PDB entry 6B8M | X-ray diffraction, 2.30 A resolution | chains A and B

[Chain A]
Name: Potassium voltage-gated channel subfamily KQT member 4
Organism: Homo sapiens
UniProt: P56696 (KCNQ4_HUMAN); residue numbers follow UniProt; this construct covers 325-367, 524-557
Chain sequence (82 residues; numbered 322 to 557; 154 numbers in that range are skipped by the numbering (no residue carries them; nothing is unmodelled there); the number before each row is that of its first residue):
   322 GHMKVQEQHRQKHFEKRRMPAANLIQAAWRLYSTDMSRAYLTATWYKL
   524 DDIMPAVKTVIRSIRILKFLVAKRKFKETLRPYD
Not modelled in the structure: 554-557
Sequence notes: expression tag (322-324); linker (368-369)
UniProt features mapped onto this chain:
  - region (Interaction with CALM): Ala342 to Arg351, Arg535 to Phe549
  - binding site (a 1,2-diacyl-sn-glycero-3-phospho-(1D-myo-inositol-4,5-bisphosphate)): His330, Lys333
Reported in the primary citation:
  - mutagenesis - I346A: decreased localization
  - mutagenesis - S536A/L540A: unchanged binding to Calmodulin-1 (chain B)
  - mutagenesis - S536A/L540A: unchanged binding to Apo/CaM

[Chain B]
Name: Calmodulin-1
Organism: Homo sapiens
UniProt: P0DP23 (CALM1_HUMAN); residues 0-148 here correspond to UniProt positions 1-149 (UniProt number = residue number + 1)
Chain sequence (149 residues; numbered 0 to 148; the number before each row is that of its first residue; numbering starts at 0):
     0 MADQLTEEQIAEFKEAFSLFDKDGDGTITTKELGTVMRSLGQNPTEAELQ
    50 DMINEVDADGNGTIDFPEFLTMMARKMKDTDSEEEIREAFRVFDKDGNGY
   100 ISAAELRHVMTNLGEKLTDEEVDEMIREADIDGDGQVNYEEFVQMMTAK
Not modelled in the structure: 0-2, 148
Metal / ion sites: Ca2+: Asp20, Asp22, Asp24, Thr26, Glu31
UniProt features mapped onto this chain:
  - binding site (Ca(2+)): Asp20, Asp22, Asp24, Thr26, Glu31, Asp56, Asp58, Asn60, Thr62, Glu67, Asp93, Asp95, Asn97, Tyr99, Glu104, Asp129, Asp131, Asp133, Gln135, Glu140
  - modified residue: Ala1 (N-acetylalanine), Lys21 (N6-acetyllysine), Thr44 (Phosphothreonine), Ser81 (Phosphoserine), Lys94 (N6-acetyllysine), Tyr99 (Phosphotyrosine), Ser101 (Phosphoserine), Thr110 (Phosphothreonine), Lys115 (N6,N6,N6-trimethyllysine), Tyr138 (Phosphotyrosine)
  - cross-link: Lys21 (Glycyl lysine isopeptide (Lys-Gly) (interchain with G-Cter in SUMO2))
Reported in the primary citation:
  - Ca2+ coordination: Asp22, Asp24, Glu31

[How chain A and chain B interact]
Residue-residue contacts (86; chain A residue first):
  Phe335(A) with Val91(B)
  Arg339(A) with Val91(B); Phe92(B)
  Ala342(A) with Ala88(B); Val91(B), hydrophobic; Phe92(B), hydrophobic
  Ala343(A) with Phe92(B); Met109(B); Leu112(B), hydrophobic
  Asn344(A) with Gly113(B); Glu114(B), hydrogen bond (side chain-backbone)
  Leu345(A) with Glu84(B); Ile85(B), hydrophobic; Ala88(B), hydrophobic
  Ile346(A) with Ala88(B), hydrophobic; Phe89(B), hydrophobic; Met109(B), hydrophobic
  Gln347(A) with Met109(B), hydrogen bond (side chain-backbone); Leu112(B), hydrogen bond (side chain-backbone); Gly113(B); Glu114(B), hydrogen bond (side chain-backbone); Lys115(B)
  Ala349(A) with Met76(B); Ile85(B), hydrophobic
  Trp350(A) with Glu120(B); Glu123(B); Met124(B), hydrophobic; Glu127(B); Phe141(B), hydrophobic; Met145(B), hydrophobic
  Arg351(A) with Glu114(B), hydrogen bond (side chain-backbone); Lys115(B), hydrogen bond (side chain-backbone); Leu116(B); Glu120(B), salt bridge
  Leu352(A) with Met76(B), hydrophobic
  Tyr353(A) with Glu127(B), hydrogen bond; Met144(B); Met145(B), hydrophobic
  Asp356(A) with Lys75(B), salt bridge
  Met357(A) with Glu127(B)
  Ser358(A) with Glu123(B), hydrogen bond
  Arg359(A) with Glu123(B), hydrogen bond (backbone-side chain)
  Ala529(A) with Glu14(B); Leu18(B), hydrophobic
  Thr532(A) with Phe12(B); Ala15(B); Met72(B)
  Val533(A) with Ala15(B); Leu18(B), hydrophobic; Phe19(B), hydrophobic; Val35(B), hydrophobic
  Ile534(A) with Leu39(B), hydrophobic
  Arg535(A) with Lys75(B)
  Ser536(A) with Phe19(B); Phe68(B); Met72(B)
  Ile537(A) with Met36(B), hydrophobic; Gln41(B)
  Ile539(A) with Met71(B), hydrophobic; Met72(B), hydrophobic; Lys75(B)
  Leu540(A) with Met51(B); Val55(B), hydrophobic; Met71(B), hydrophobic
  Lys541(A) with Met36(B); Gln41(B); Met51(B)
  Phe542(A) with Met76(B), hydrophobic; Ser81(B); Ile85(B), hydrophobic
  Leu543(A) with Glu54(B); Val55(B), hydrophobic
  Val544(A) with Asp50(B); Met51(B), hydrophobic; Glu54(B)
  Lys546(A) with Asp78(B), salt bridge; Asp80(B), salt bridge; Ser81(B), hydrogen bond; Glu84(B)
  Arg547(A) with Glu54(B), salt bridge
  Lys548(A) with Asp50(B), salt bridge
  Phe549(A) with Glu84(B); Glu87(B); Ala88(B)
  Lys550(A) with Asp80(B), salt bridge; Glu84(B)
Interface residues without a listed pair, chain A (38 interface residues in all): Arg338, Met340, Val530
Interface residues without a listed pair, chain B (43 interface residues in all): Leu32, Val108
The authors on this interface:
  - hot spots on chain A (mutagenesis) - I346A, I346D, S536D/L540D: decreased binding to Calmodulin-1 (chain B)

[Summary]
Chain A and chain B form an interface of 38 and 43 residues respectively, with 10 hydrogen bonds and 7 salt
bridges. Among the polar pairs are Arg351(A)-Glu120(B), Asp356(A)-Lys75(B) and Lys546(A)-Asp78(B). From the
paper: I346A, I346D and S536D/L540D of chain A reduce binding to Calmodulin-1 (chain B); Ca2+ coordination by
Asp22(B), Asp24(B) and Glu31(B).
Here chain A is Potassium voltage-gated channel subfamily KQT member 4 and chain B is Calmodulin-1, both from
Homo sapiens. Entry 6B8M (Crystal Structure of the Ca2+/CaM:Kv7.4 (KCNQ4) AB Domain Complex, 1 mM CaCl2 soak)
was determined by X-ray diffraction (same publication as 6B8N, 6B8P and 6B8Q).
